PDB entry 4C81 | X-ray diffraction, 1.56 A resolution | chain A

Chain A:
Name: 2-C-methyl-D-erythritol 2,4-cyclodiphosphate synthase
From: Plasmodium falciparum
Notes: EC 4.6.1.12; fragment: mature protein (apicoplast-targeting sequence omitted), residues 60-240
UniProt: P62368 (ISPF_PLAF7); residue numbers follow UniProt; this construct covers 60-240
Sequence (184 residues; row label = number of the first residue in the row):
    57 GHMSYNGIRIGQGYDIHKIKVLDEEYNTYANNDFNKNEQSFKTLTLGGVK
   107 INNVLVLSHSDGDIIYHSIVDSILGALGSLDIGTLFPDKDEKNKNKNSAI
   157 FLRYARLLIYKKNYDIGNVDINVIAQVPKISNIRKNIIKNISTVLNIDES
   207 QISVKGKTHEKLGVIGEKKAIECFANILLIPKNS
Not modelled in the structure: 57-59, 82-97, 144-151, 240
Sequence notes: expression tag (57-59); engineered mutation Ser60 (Cys in P62368)
Metal / ion sites: Zn2+ site 1: Asp71, His73, His123; Zn2+ site 2: His215, Glu228 (together with chloride ion)
Small-molecule neighbours: CDP (cytidine-5'-diphosphate): Asp71, His73, Asp137, Gly139, Thr140, Ala181, Gln182, Pro184, Lys185, Ile186, Ser187, Gly212, Lys213, Thr214, Glu216
Swiss-Prot annotation at these positions:
  - binding site (4-CDP-2-C-methyl-D-erythritol 2-phosphate): Asp71 to His73, His115, Ser116, Asp137 to Gly139, Phe142 to Asp146, Ala181 to Ser187, Gly212 to Thr214
  - binding site (a divalent metal cation): Asp71, His73, His123
  - site (Transition state stabilizer): His115, Thr214
Reported in the primary citation:
  - Zn2+ coordination: Asp71, His73, His123
  - conformationally variable residues (order/disorder transition): Tyr82 to Phe97, Asp144 to Asn151
  - self-association interface (contacts with another copy of this molecule): Phe230
  - binding site for sulfate ion: Val220

Summary:
Bound to chain A: CDP. Asp71, His73 and His123 coordinate Zn2+ site 1. His215 and Glu228 coordinate Zn2+ site
2. From UniProt: 23 residues binding 4-CDP-2-C-methyl-D-erythritol 2-phosphate and 3 divalent metal
cation-binding residues. The paper reports a binding site for sulfate ion at Val220; Zn2+ coordination by
Asp71, His73 and His123.
Chain A is 2-C-methyl-D-erythritol 2,4-cyclodiphosphate synthase (Plasmodium falciparum); the structure, IspF
(Plasmodium falciparum) CDP complex, was determined by X-ray diffraction, deposited together with 4C82, 4C8E,
4C8G and 4C8I.
